5OBA - chains G and I of the 24 polymer chains in the assembly; structure by X-ray diffraction, 2.85 A resolution.

[Chain G (and I)]
Molecule: Ferritin heavy chain
From: Mus musculus
Notes: EC 1.16.3.1; engineered mutation(s): H177G; chain I of this document is another copy of the same molecule, construct and numbering; everything in this record applies to it too
UniProt: P09528 (FRIH_MOUSE); residues 0-176 here correspond to UniProt positions 1-177 (UniProt number = residue number + 1)
Amino-acid sequence (197 residues; numbered 0 to 196; the number before each row is that of its first residue; numbering starts at 0):
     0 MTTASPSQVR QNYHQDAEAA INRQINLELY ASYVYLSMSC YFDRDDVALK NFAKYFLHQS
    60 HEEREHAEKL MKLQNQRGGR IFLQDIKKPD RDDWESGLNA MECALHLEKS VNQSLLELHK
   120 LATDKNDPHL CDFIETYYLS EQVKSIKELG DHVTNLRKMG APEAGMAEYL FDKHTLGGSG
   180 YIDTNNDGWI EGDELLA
Not modelled in the structure: 0-3, 178-196 (chain I: 0-3, 177-196)
Construct notes: expression tag (177-196)
Curated features (UniProtKB/Swiss-Prot):
  - binding site (Fe cation): E27, E62, H65, E107, Q141
  - modified residue: M0 (N-acetylmethionine), T1 (N-acetylthreonine)
Ion coordination: Fe ion site 1: E27, E62; Fe ion site 2: E134 (shared with 1 residue of chain H; E134(I) of chain I)

[Chain G / chain I interface]
Pairs across the interface (27; chain G residue first):
  L104(G) - Q7(I)
  K108(G) - Q7(I)  hydrogen bond (side chain-backbone)
  K108(G) - Q10(I)  hydrogen bond (backbone-side chain)
  N111(G) - Q10(I)  hydrogen bond
  Q112(G) - Q10(I)
  L115(G) - N11(I)
  L115(G) - P127(I)  hydrophobic
  H118(G) - P127(I)
  K119(G) - N125(I)  hydrogen bond
  E134(G) - P127(I)
  E134(G) - D131(I)
  E134(G) - E134(I)
  L138(G) - P127(I)  hydrophobic
  L138(G) - H128(I)
  S139(G) - H128(I)
  S139(G) - D131(I)  hydrogen bond
  V142(G) - Q75(I)
  V142(G) - R76(I)
  V142(G) - H128(I)
  I145(G) - V8(I)
  I145(G) - Q10(I)
  K146(G) - N74(I)
  K146(G) - Q75(I)
  G149(G) - Q7(I)  hydrogen bond (backbone-side chain)
  V152(G) - Q7(I)
  T153(G) - Q7(I)  hydrogen bond
  R156(G) - Q7(I)
Interface residues without a listed pair, chain G (18 interface residues in all): K143

[In short]
The interface between chain G and chain I involves 18 residues on one side and 12 on the other, with 7
hydrogen bonds. Polar pairs include K108(G)-Q7(I), K108(G)-Q10(I) and N111(G)-Q10(I). Curated annotation
(UniProt) lists 5 Fe cation-binding residues on chain G.
Both chains are Ferritin heavy chain (Mus musculus). Entry 5OBA (Structure of a modified mouse H-chain
ferritin with a lanthanide binding motif) was determined by X-ray diffraction together with 5OBB from the same
study.
